3S98 - chain A; structure by X-ray diffraction, 1.90 A resolution.

# Chain A
Protein: Interferon alpha/beta receptor 1
Source organism: Homo sapiens
UniProtKB: P17181 (IFNAR1_HUMAN); residues 3-305 here correspond to UniProt positions 30-332 (UniProt number = residue number + 27)
Chain sequence (306 residues; numbered 0 to 305; the number before each row is that of its first residue; numbering starts at 0):
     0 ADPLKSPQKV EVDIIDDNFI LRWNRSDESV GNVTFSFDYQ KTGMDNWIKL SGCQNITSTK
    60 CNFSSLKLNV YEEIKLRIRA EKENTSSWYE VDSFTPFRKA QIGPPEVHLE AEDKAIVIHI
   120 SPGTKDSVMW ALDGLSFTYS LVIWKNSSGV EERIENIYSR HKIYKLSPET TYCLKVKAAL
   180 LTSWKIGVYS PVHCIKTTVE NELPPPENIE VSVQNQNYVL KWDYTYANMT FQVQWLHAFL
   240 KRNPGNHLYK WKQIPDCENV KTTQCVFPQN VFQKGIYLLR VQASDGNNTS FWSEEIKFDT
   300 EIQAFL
Disordered / not traced: 0-6, 23-30, 65-67, 123-125, 130-134, 244-247, 300-305
Cystine bridges: Cys-52/Cys-60, Cys-172/Cys-193, Cys-256/Cys-264
Glycans and other covalent adducts: N-acetylglucosamine (NAG) linked to Asn-145
Modified / non-standard residues: Mse-43 (selenomethionine; parent Met); Mse-128 (selenomethionine; parent Met); Mse-228 (selenomethionine; parent Met)
Sequence notes: cloning artifact (0-2)
Curated features (UniProtKB/Swiss-Prot):
  - glycosylation (N-linked (GlcNAc...) asparagine): Asn-23, Asn-31, Asn-54, Asn-61, Asn-83, Asn-145, Asn-227, Asn-286, Asn-287
Reported in the primary citation:
  - specificity-determining residues: Asn-242 (proposed by the authors, not directly observed)

# In short
N-acetylglucosamine is covalently linked to Asn-145. The paper reports the specificity determinant Asn-242.
Chain A is Interferon alpha/beta receptor 1 (Homo sapiens); the structure, human IFNAR1, was determined by
X-ray diffraction together with 3S8W from the same study.
